3J9T - chains D and K of the 28 polymer chains in the assembly; structure by electron microscopy, 6.90 A resolution (low resolution: residue-level contacts below are approximate; hydrogen-bond / salt-bridge calls are withheld).

[Chain D]
Molecule: V-type proton ATPase subunit B
Source organism: Saccharomyces cerevisiae
UniProtKB: P16140 (VATB_YEAST); residue numbers follow UniProt; this construct covers 1-517
Sequence (517 residues; numbered 1 to 517; the number before each row is that of its first residue):
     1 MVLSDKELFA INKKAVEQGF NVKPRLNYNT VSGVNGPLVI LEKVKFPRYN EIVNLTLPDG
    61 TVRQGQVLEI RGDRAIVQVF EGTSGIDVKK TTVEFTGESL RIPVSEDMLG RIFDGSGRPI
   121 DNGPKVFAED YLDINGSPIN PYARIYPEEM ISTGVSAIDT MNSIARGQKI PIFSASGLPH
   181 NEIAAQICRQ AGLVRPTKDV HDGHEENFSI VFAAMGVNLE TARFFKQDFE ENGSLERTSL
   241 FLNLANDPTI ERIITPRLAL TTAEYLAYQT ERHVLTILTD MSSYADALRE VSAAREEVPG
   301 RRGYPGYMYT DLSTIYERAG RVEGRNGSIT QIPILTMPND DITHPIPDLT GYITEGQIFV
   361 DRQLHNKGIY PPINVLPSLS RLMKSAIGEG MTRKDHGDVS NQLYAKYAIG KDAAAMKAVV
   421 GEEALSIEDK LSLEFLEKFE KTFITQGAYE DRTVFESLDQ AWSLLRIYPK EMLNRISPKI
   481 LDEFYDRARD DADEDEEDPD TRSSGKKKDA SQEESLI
Disordered / not traced: 1-28, 486-517
Swiss-Prot annotation at these positions:
  - binding site (ATP): R381
  - modified residue (Phosphoserine): S4, S137, S503, S504, S511, S515
  - cross-link (Glycyl lysine isopeptide (Lys-Gly)): K14 (interchain with G-Cter in ubiquitin), K508 (interchain with G-Cter in ubiquitin)

[Chain K]
Molecule: V-type proton ATPase subunit E
Source organism: Saccharomyces cerevisiae
UniProtKB: P22203 (VATE_YEAST); residue numbers follow UniProt; this construct covers 1-233
Sequence (233 residues; row label = number of the first residue in the row):
     1 MSSAITALTP NQVNDELNKM QAFIRKEAEE KAKEIQLKAD QEYEIEKTNI VRNETNNIDG
    61 NFKSKLKKAM LSQQITKSTI ANKMRLKVLS AREQSLDGIF EETKEKLSGI ANNRDEYKPI
   121 LQSLIVEALL KLLEPKAIVK ALERDVDLIE SMKDDIMREY GEKAQRAPLE EIVISNDYLN
   181 KDLVSGGVVV SNASDKIEIN NTLEERLKLL SEEALPAIRL ELYGPSKTRK FFD
Disordered / not traced: 1-7, 225-233

[Chain D / chain K interface]
Contacting residue pairs (51):
  N29(D) - K196(K)
  N29(D) - I197(K)
  T30(D) - K196(K)
  F46(D) - K131(K)
  F46(D) - L132(K)
  F46(D) - L133(K)
  T92(D) - K196(K)
  T92(D) - E198(K)
  V93(D) - I197(K)
  V93(D) - E198(K)
  E94(D) - E198(K)
  E94(D) - I199(K)
  E94(D) - N200(K)
  F95(D) - I197(K)
  R101(D) - E213(K)
  D107(D) - R219(K)
  L109(D) - R85(K)
  G110(D) - N82(K)
  G110(D) - R85(K)
  R111(D) - L89(K)
  R111(D) - R219(K)
  N122(D) - L86(K)
  G123(D) - L86(K)
  P124(D) - L86(K)
  F127(D) - L89(K)
  F127(D) - E93(K)
  F127(D) - L215(K)
  F127(D) - R219(K)
  A128(D) - L215(K)
  A128(D) - P216(K)
  A128(D) - R219(K)
  E129(D) - P216(K)
  E129(D) - L220(K)
  D130(D) - P216(K)
  Y131(D) - E212(K)
  Y131(D) - E213(K)
  Y131(D) - P216(K)
  Q227(D) - I75(K)
  E230(D) - Q74(K)
  E230(D) - I75(K)
  E230(D) - S78(K)
  E230(D) - T79(K)
  E231(D) - Q74(K)
  N232(D) - Q74(K)
  G233(D) - Q74(K)
  L235(D) - S78(K)
  L235(D) - N82(K)
  E236(D) - K77(K)
  E236(D) - S78(K)
  E236(D) - A81(K)
  E236(D) - R85(K)
Interface residues without a listed pair, chain D (31 interface residues in all): T91, T96, E98, S105
Interface residues without a listed pair, chain K (27 interface residues in all): L71, L209

[Summary]
The interface between chain D and chain K involves 31 residues on one side and 27 on the other. Curated
annotation (UniProt) lists ATP-binding residue R381(D) on chain D.
Chain D is V-type proton ATPase subunit B and chain K is V-type proton ATPase subunit E, both from
Saccharomyces cerevisiae; the structure, Yeast V-ATPase state 1, was determined by electron microscopy (same
publication as 3J9U and 3J9V).
